8AMZ - chains H and I of the 17 polymer chains in the assembly; structure by electron microscopy, 3.30 A resolution.

# Chain H
Molecule: 26S proteasome regulatory subunit 7
Organism: Spinacia oleracea
UniProtKB: Q41365 (PRS7_SPIOL); residue numbers follow UniProt; this construct covers 1-426
Chain sequence (426 residues; row label = number of the first residue in the row):
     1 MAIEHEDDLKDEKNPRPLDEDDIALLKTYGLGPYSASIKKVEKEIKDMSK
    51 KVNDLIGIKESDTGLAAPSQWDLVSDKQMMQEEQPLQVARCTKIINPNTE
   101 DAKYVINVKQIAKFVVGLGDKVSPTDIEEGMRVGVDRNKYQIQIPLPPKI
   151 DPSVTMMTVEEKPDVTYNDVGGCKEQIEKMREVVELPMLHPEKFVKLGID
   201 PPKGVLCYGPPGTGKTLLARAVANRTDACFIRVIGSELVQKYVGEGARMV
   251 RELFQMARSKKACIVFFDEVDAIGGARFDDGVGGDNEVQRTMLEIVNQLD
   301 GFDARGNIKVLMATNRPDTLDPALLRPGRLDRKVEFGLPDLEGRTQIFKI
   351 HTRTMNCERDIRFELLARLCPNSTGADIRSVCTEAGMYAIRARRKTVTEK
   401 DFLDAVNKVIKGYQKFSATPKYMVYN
Disordered / not traced: 1-32
Residues lining bound ligands: ATP (adenosine-5'-triphosphate): D169, V170, G171, P210, P211, G212, T213, G214, K215, T216, L217, N315, G375, A376, R379

# Chain I
Molecule: AAA domain-containing protein
Organism: Spinacia oleracea
UniProtKB: A0A0K9QMF8 (A0A0K9QMF8_SPIOL); residue numbers follow UniProt; this construct covers 1-444
Chain sequence (444 residues; numbered 1 to 444; the number before each row is that of its first residue):
     1 MGQNSSGLNRQGGPPGDRKDGEKKEKKYEPAAPPARVGRKQRKQKGSESA
    51 ARIPTVTPLTKCKLRLLKLERIKDYLLMEEEFVANQERLKPQEEKTEEDR
   101 SKVDDIRGSPMSVGSLEELIDENHAIVSSSVGPEYYVSIMSFVDKDQLEP
   151 GCSILMHNKVLSVVGLLQDEVDPMVSVMKVEKAPLESYADIGGLDPQIQE
   201 IKEAVELPLTHPELYEDIGIKPPKGVILYGEPGTGKTLLAKAVANSTSAT
   251 FLRVVGSELIQKYLGDGPKLVRELFRVADDLSPSIVFIDEIDAVGTKRYD
   301 AHSGGEREIQRTMLELLNQLDGFDSRGDVKVILATNKIESLDPALLRPGR
   351 IDRKIEFPLPDIKTRRRIFTIHTSKMTLSDDVNLEEFVMTKDEFSGADIK
   401 AICTEAGLLALRERRMKVTHTDFKKAKEKVMFKKKEGVPEGLYM
Disordered / not traced: 1-49, 434-444
Residues lining bound ligands: ADP (adenosine-5'-diphosphate): I191, G192, E231, P232, G233, T234, G235, K236, T237, L238, I368, G396, A397, K400

# Chain H / chain I interface
Contacting residue pairs (22):
  T63(H) with L166(I); Q168(I)
  G64(H) with L166(I)
  A66(H) with F142(I), hydrogen bond (backbone-backbone); D144(I)
  Q70(H) with S141(I)
  W71(H) with S141(I); F142(I)
  V74(H) with S141(I)
  V88(H) with Y136(I)
  A89(H) with Y136(I)
  R90(H) with E134(I)
  C91(H) with E134(I), hydrogen bond (backbone-backbone)
  S236(H) with E315(I)
  K241(H) with L264(I)
  T354(H) with G219(I)
  M355(H) with I218(I)
  N356(H) with I218(I)
  A376(H) with P348(I)
  S380(H) with P348(I)
  A418(H) with P343(I); R347(I)
Also at the interface, not in a pair above, chain H (26 interface residues in all): L65, S75, M79, P152, V239, Q240, D377, I390
Also at the interface, not in a pair above, chain I (24 interface residues in all): K102, I106, Y135, V137, V143, P150, V160, L167, G265, P268

# Summary
The interface between chain H and chain I involves 26 residues on one side and 24 on the other, with 2
hydrogen bonds. Backbone hydrogen bonds pair A66(H)-F142(I) and C91(H)-E134(I). Ligands of chain H: ATP. Chain
I binds ADP.
Here chain H is 26S proteasome regulatory subunit 7 and chain I is AAA domain-containing protein, both from
Spinacia oleracea. Entry 8AMZ (Spinach 19S proteasome) was determined by electron microscopy.
